PDB entry 3EPC | electron microscopy, 8.00 A resolution (low resolution: residue-level contacts below are approximate; hydrogen-bond / salt-bridge calls are withheld) | chains R and 3 of the 5 polymer chains in the assembly

# Chain R
Protein: Poliovirus receptor
From: Homo sapiens
Notes: fragment: Poliovirus receptor CD155 D1D2
UniProtKB: P15151 (PVR_HUMAN); numbering as in UniProt (aligned over 30-242)
Chain sequence (213 residues; each row starts with the number of its first residue):
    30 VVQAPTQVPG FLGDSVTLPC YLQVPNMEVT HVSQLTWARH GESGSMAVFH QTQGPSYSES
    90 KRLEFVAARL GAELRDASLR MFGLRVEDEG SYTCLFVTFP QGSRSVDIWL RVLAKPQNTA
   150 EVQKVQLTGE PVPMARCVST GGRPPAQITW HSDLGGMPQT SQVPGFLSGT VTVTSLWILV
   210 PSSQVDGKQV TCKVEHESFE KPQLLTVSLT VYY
Construct notes: engineered mutation Asp105 (Asn in P15151), Ser120 (Asn in P15151), Gln188 (Asn in P15151), Gln218 (Asn in P15151), Ser237 (Asn in P15151)
Cystine bridges: Cys49-Cys123, Cys166-Cys221
Reported in the primary citation:
  - contacts within the chain: Phe40-Lys144, Phe40-Ser227
  - conformationally variable residues (domain motion): Lys144
  - mutagenesis - Q130G/G131D: abolished binding to PV1 (citing earlier work)
  - mutagenesis - Q130G/G131D: abolished binding to PV2 (citing earlier work)
  - mutagenesis - Q130G/G131D: unchanged binding to PV3 (citing earlier work)

# Chain 3
Protein: Protein VP3
From: Human poliovirus 1 Mahoney
UniProtKB: P03300 (POLG_POL1M); residues 1-235 here correspond to UniProt positions 342-576 (UniProt number = residue number + 341)
Chain sequence (235 residues; each row starts with the number of its first residue):
     1 GLPVMNTPGS NQYLTADNFQ SPCALPEFDV TPPIDIPGEV KNMMELAEID TMIPFDLSAT
    61 KKNTMEMYRV RLSDKPHTDD PILCLSLSPA SDPRLSHTML GEILNYYTHW AGSLKFTFLF
   121 CGSMMATGKL LVSYAPPGAD PPKKRKEAML GTHVIWDIGL QSSCTMVVPW ISNTTYRQTI
   181 DDSFTEGGYI SVFYQTRIVV PLSTPREMDI LGFVSACNDF SVRLLRDTTH IEQKA

# Interface between chain R and chain 3
Residue-residue contacts - 24 pairs, chain R then chain 3:
  Arg68(R) - Pro93(3)
  Glu71(R) - Asn63(3)
  Glu71(R) - His97(3)
  Ser72(R) - His97(3)
  Gly73(R) - Ser91(3)
  Gly73(R) - Asp92(3)
  Gly73(R) - Pro93(3)
  Gly73(R) - Ser96(3)
  Gly73(R) - His97(3)
  Gly73(R) - His230(3)
  Ser74(R) - Ala90(3)
  Ser74(R) - Ser91(3)
  Ser74(R) - Pro93(3)
  Ser74(R) - Ser96(3)
  Ser74(R) - Asn105(3)
  Ser74(R) - His230(3)
  Met75(R) - Ser91(3)
  Met75(R) - Asp92(3)
  Met75(R) - Pro93(3)
  Met75(R) - Asp181(3)
  Ser87(R) - Asp181(3)
  Arg114(R) - Ala59(3)
  Arg114(R) - Thr60(3)
  Glu116(R) - Ala59(3)
Other interface residues (no listed pair), chain R (10 interface residues in all): Ser85
Other interface residues (no listed pair), chain 3 (16 interface residues in all): Leu57, Arg94, Leu95, Ser183

# In short
The interface between chain R and chain 3 involves 10 residues on one side and 16 on the other. The paper
reports that Q130G/G131D of chain R abolish binding to PV1; conformational variability at Lys144(R).
Chain R is Poliovirus receptor (Homo sapiens) and chain 3 is Protein VP3 (Human poliovirus 1 Mahoney); the
structure, CryoEM structure of poliovirus receptor bound to poliovirus type 1, was determined by electron
microscopy, deposited together with 3URO, 3EPD and 3EPF.
